PDB entry 3NVK | X-ray diffraction, 3.21 A resolution | chains A and F of the 10 polymer chains in the assembly

# Chain A (and F)
Molecule: NOP5/NOP56 related protein
Organism: Pyrococcus furiosus
Notes: chain F of this document is another copy of the same molecule, construct and numbering; everything in this record applies to it too
UniProtKB: Q8U4M1 (Q8U4M1_PYRFU); residues 5-367 here correspond to UniProt positions 1-363 (UniProt number = residue number - 4)
Chain sequence (376 residues; each row starts with the number of its first residue; numbers below 1 keep their minus sign (Met-5 is residue -5)):
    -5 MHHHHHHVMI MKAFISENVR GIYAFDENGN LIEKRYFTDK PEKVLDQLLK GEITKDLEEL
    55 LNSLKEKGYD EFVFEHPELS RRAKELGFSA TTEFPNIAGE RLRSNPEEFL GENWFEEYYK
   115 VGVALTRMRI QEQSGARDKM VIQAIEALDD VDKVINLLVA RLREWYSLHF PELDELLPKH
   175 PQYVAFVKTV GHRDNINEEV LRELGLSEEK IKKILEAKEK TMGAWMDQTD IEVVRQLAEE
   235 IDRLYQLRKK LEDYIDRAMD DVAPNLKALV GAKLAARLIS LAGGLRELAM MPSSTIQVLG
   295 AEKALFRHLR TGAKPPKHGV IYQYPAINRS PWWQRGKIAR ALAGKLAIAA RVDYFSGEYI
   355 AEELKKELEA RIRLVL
Not modelled in the structure: -5 to 7
Sequence notes: expression tag (-5 to 4, 368-370)

# Interface between chain A and chain F
Contacting residue pairs (69):
  Gln125(A) with Asp221(F); Asp224(F)
  Glu126(A) with Asp221(F), hydrogen bond (backbone-side chain)
  Gln127(A) with Trp219(F)
  Ser128(A) with Trp219(F), hydrogen bond (side chain-backbone)
  Ala130(A) with Ala218(F), hydrophobic
  Arg131(A) with Asp221(F), salt bridge; Asp224(F), salt bridge
  Lys133(A) with Leu162(F)
  Met134(A) with Trp159(F); Leu162(F); Trp219(F); Met220(F), hydrophobic; Asp224(F)
  Gln137(A) with Arg155(F); Glu158(F); Trp159(F)
  Ala138(A) with Trp159(F), hydrophobic
  Glu140(A) with Arg155(F), salt bridge
  Ala141(A) with Arg155(F); Trp159(F), hydrophobic
  Asp144(A) with Leu151(F); Arg155(F), salt bridge
  Val148(A) with Val148(F), hydrophobic
  Leu151(A) with Asp144(F)
  Leu152(A) with Val148(F), hydrophobic
  Arg155(A) with Gln137(F); Glu140(F), salt bridge; Ala141(F); Asp144(F), salt bridge
  Glu158(A) with Gln137(F)
  Trp159(A) with Met134(F); Gln137(F); Ala138(F), hydrophobic; Ala141(F), hydrophobic; Leu245(F), hydrophobic
  Leu162(A) with Lys133(F)
  Ala218(A) with Ala130(F), hydrophobic
  Trp219(A) with Glu126(F); Gln127(F); Ser128(F), hydrogen bond (backbone-side chain); Met134(F)
  Met220(A) with Met134(F), hydrophobic
  Asp221(A) with Gln125(F), hydrogen bond; Glu126(F), hydrogen bond (side chain-backbone); Arg131(F), salt bridge
  Thr223(A) with Gln125(F); Tyr248(F)
  Asp224(A) with Gln125(F), hydrogen bond; Arg131(F), salt bridge; Met134(F); Tyr248(F), hydrogen bond
  Val227(A) with Lys244(F); Leu245(F), hydrophobic; Tyr248(F), hydrophobic
  Gln230(A) with Leu241(F); Lys244(F), hydrogen bond
  Leu231(A) with Leu241(F), hydrophobic
  Glu234(A) with Glu234(F); Arg237(F)
  Arg237(A) with Glu234(F), salt bridge; Arg237(F)
  Leu238(A) with Glu234(F)
  Leu241(A) with Gln230(F); Leu231(F), hydrophobic
  Lys244(A) with Gln230(F), hydrogen bond
  Leu245(A) with Val227(F), hydrophobic
  Tyr248(A) with Thr223(F); Asp224(F), hydrogen bond
Interface residues without a listed pair, chain A (38 interface residues in all): Val145, Lys147
Interface residues without a listed pair, chain F (38 interface residues in all): Lys147, Leu152, Leu238, Arg251

# Summary
Chain A and chain F each contribute 38 residues to their interface; the contacts include 10 hydrogen bonds and
9 salt bridges. Polar pairs include Arg131(A)-Asp221(F), Arg131(A)-Asp224(F) and Glu140(A)-Arg155(F).
Both chains are NOP5/NOP56 related protein (Pyrococcus furiosus). Entry 3NVK (Structural basis for substrate
placement by an archaeal box C/D ribonucleoprotein particle) was determined by X-ray diffraction (same
publication as 3NVI and 3NMU).
